Entry 8DF2 (X-ray diffraction, 2.35 A resolution); this record covers chains B and C of the 4 polymer chains in the assembly.

# Chain B (and C)
Name: NPCBM/NEW2 domain-containing protein
Organism: Akkermansia muciniphila
Notes: chain C of this document is another copy of the same molecule, construct and numbering; everything in this record applies to it too
UniProtKB: A0A8F1DJZ3 (A0A8F1DJZ3_9BACT); residues 1-486 here correspond to UniProt positions 24-509 (UniProt number = residue number + 23)
Amino-acid sequence (486 residues; numbered 1 to 486; the number before each row is that of its first residue):
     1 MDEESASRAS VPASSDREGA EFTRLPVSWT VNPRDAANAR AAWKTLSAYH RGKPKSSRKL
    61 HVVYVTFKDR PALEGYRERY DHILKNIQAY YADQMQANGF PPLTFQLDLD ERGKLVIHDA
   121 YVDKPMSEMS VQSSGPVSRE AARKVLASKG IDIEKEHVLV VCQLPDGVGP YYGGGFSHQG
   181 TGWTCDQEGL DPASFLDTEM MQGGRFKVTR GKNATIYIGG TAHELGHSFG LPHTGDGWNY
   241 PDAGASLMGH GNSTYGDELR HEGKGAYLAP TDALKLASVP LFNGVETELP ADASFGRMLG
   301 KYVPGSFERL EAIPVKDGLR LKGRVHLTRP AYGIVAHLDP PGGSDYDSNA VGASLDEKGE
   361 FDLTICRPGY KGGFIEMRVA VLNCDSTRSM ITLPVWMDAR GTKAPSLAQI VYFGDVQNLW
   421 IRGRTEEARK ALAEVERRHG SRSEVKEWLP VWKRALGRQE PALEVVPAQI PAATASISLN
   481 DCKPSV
Disordered / not traced: 1-18, 201-207, 400-486 (chain C: 1-17, 201-208, 400-486)
Reported in the primary citation:
  - catalytic residues: E224
  - mutagenesis - Y171A, Y217A: abolished catalytic activity
  - mutagenesis - E224A: abolished catalytic activity on FRET peptide
  - mutagenesis - D166A: abolished catalytic activity on IgA-hinge FRET peptide

# Chain B / chain C interface
Residue-residue contacts - 18 pairs, chain B then chain C:
  D152(B) with E288(C)
  E154(B) with L289(C); P290(C); A291(C), hydrogen bond (side chain-backbone)
  K155(B) with E288(C)
  Q179(B) with A291(C)
  E288(B) with D152(C); K155(C), salt bridge
  L289(B) with K155(C)
  P290(B) with E154(C)
  A291(B) with E154(C), hydrogen bond (backbone-side chain); Q179(C); F295(C)
  A293(B) with F295(C)
  S294(B) with F295(C)
  F295(B) with A291(C); A293(C); S294(C)
Also at the interface, not in a pair above, chain B (13 interface residues in all): F176, D292
Also at the interface, not in a pair above, chain C (13 interface residues in all): R139, F176

# Overview
Chain B and chain C each contribute 13 residues to their interface; the contacts include 2 hydrogen bonds and
1 salt bridge. Polar pairs include E288(B)-K155(C) and E154(B)-A291(C). From the paper: the catalytic residue
E224(B); Y171A and Y217A of chain B abolish catalytic activity; 4 substitutions were tested in all.
Both chains are NPCBM/NEW2 domain-containing protein (Akkermansia muciniphila). Entry 8DF2 (The structure of
the 'ALT' construct of the Amuc_1438 glycopeptidase) was determined by X-ray diffraction, deposited together
with 8DEK.
